PDB entry 5FYW | electron microscopy, 4.35 A resolution (low resolution: residue-level contacts below are approximate; hydrogen-bond / salt-bridge calls are withheld) | chains U and V of the 22 polymer chains in the assembly

== Chain U ==
Protein: Transcription initiation factor iia large subunit
From: Saccharomyces cerevisiae
UniProtKB: P32773 (TOA1_YEAST); residues 1-286 here = UniProt positions 1-286
Amino-acid sequence (286 residues; numbered 1 to 286; the number before each row is that of its first residue):
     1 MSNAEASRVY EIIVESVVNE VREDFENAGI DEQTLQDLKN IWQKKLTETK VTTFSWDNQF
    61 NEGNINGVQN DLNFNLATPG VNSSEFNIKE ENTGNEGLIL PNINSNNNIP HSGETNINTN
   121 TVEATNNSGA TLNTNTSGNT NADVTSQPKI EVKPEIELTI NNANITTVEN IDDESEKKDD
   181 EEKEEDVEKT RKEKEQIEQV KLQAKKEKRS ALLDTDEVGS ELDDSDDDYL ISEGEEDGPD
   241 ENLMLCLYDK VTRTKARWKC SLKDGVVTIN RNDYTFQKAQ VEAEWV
Not modelled in the structure: 1, 48-240

== Chain V ==
Protein: Transcription initiation factor iia subunit 2
From: Saccharomyces cerevisiae
UniProtKB: P32774 (T2AG_YEAST); residue numbers follow UniProt; this construct covers 1-122
Amino-acid sequence (122 residues; numbered 1 to 122; the number before each row is that of its first residue):
     1 MAVPGYYELY RRSTIGNSLV DALDTLISDG RIEASLAMRV LETFDKVVAE TLKDNTQSKL
    61 TVKGNLDTYG FCDDVWTFIV KNCQVTVEDS HRDASQNGSG DSQSVISVDK LRIVACNSKK
   121 SE
Not modelled in the structure: 1-4, 89-103, 120-122

== Interface between chain U and chain V ==
Pairs across the interface - 109 pairs, chain U then chain V:
  Glu5(U) - Thr56(V)
  Glu5(U) - Gln57(V)
  Glu5(U) - Ser58(V)
  Val9(U) - Thr51(V)
  Val9(U) - Asn55(V)
  Tyr10(U) - Ile15(V)
  Ile12(U) - Thr51(V)
  Ile12(U) - Asn55(V)
  Ile13(U) - Ile15(V)
  Ile13(U) - Val47(V)
  Val17(U) - Val47(V)
  Glu20(U) - Thr43(V)
  Glu20(U) - Lys46(V)
  Glu20(U) - Val47(V)
  Val21(U) - Val40(V)
  Asp24(U) - Leu36(V)
  Asp24(U) - Arg39(V)
  Phe25(U) - Leu36(V)
  Ala28(U) - Glu33(V)
  Ile30(U) - Ile32(V)
  Thr34(U) - Ile32(V)
  Leu38(U) - Ala22(V)
  Leu38(U) - Leu23(V)
  Leu38(U) - Leu26(V)
  Ile41(U) - Leu26(V)
  Trp42(U) - Ile15(V)
  Trp42(U) - Ser18(V)
  Trp42(U) - Leu19(V)
  Trp42(U) - Ala22(V)
  Lys45(U) - Ser18(V)
  Leu46(U) - Thr14(V)
  Leu46(U) - Ile15(V)
  Leu46(U) - Ser18(V)
  Asn242(U) - Val108(V)
  Asn242(U) - Lys110(V)
  Asn242(U) - Leu111(V)
  Asn242(U) - Arg112(V)
  Leu243(U) - Arg112(V)
  Met244(U) - Arg112(V)
  Met244(U) - Ile113(V)
  Met244(U) - Val114(V)
  Leu245(U) - Leu9(V)
  Leu245(U) - Tyr10(V)
  Leu245(U) - Arg12(V)
  Leu245(U) - Ser13(V)
  Leu245(U) - Val114(V)
  Cys246(U) - Leu9(V)
  Cys246(U) - Tyr10(V)
  Cys246(U) - Val114(V)
  Cys246(U) - Ala115(V)
  Cys246(U) - Cys116(V)
  Leu247(U) - Tyr7(V)
  Leu247(U) - Cys116(V)
  Leu247(U) - Asn117(V)
  Tyr248(U) - Phe71(V)
  Tyr248(U) - Asp74(V)
  Tyr248(U) - Trp76(V)
  Tyr248(U) - Ala115(V)
  Tyr248(U) - Cys116(V)
  Tyr248(U) - Asn117(V)
  Tyr248(U) - Ser118(V)
  Tyr248(U) - Lys119(V)
  Asp249(U) - Ser118(V)
  Asp249(U) - Lys119(V)
  Val251(U) - Trp76(V)
  Val251(U) - Phe78(V)
  Trp258(U) - Leu66(V)
  Trp258(U) - Tyr69(V)
  Trp258(U) - Trp76(V)
  Cys260(U) - Phe78(V)
  Asp264(U) - Tyr10(V)
  Asp264(U) - Leu52(V)
  Asp264(U) - Lys53(V)
  Gly265(U) - Leu52(V)
  Val267(U) - Leu60(V)
  Thr268(U) - Thr14(V)
  Ile269(U) - Val85(V)
  Ile269(U) - Ile106(V)
  Ile269(U) - Val108(V)
  Asn270(U) - Ile106(V)
  Asn270(U) - Ser107(V)
  Asp273(U) - Thr14(V)
  Tyr274(U) - Val87(V)
  Thr275(U) - Ser58(V)
  Phe276(U) - Thr56(V)
  Phe276(U) - Ser58(V)
  Phe276(U) - Leu60(V)
  Gln277(U) - Leu52(V)
  Gln277(U) - Lys53(V)
  Gln277(U) - Thr56(V)
  Gln277(U) - Ser58(V)
  Lys278(U) - Ser58(V)
  Lys278(U) - Lys59(V)
  Lys278(U) - Leu60(V)
  Ala279(U) - Leu60(V)
  Gln280(U) - Leu60(V)
  Gln280(U) - Thr61(V)
  Gln280(U) - Val62(V)
  Val281(U) - Val62(V)
  Glu282(U) - Val62(V)
  Glu282(U) - Lys63(V)
  Glu282(U) - Gly64(V)
  Ala283(U) - Gly64(V)
  Ala283(U) - Leu66(V)
  Glu284(U) - Gly64(V)
  Glu284(U) - Asn65(V)
  Glu284(U) - Leu66(V)
  Trp285(U) - Leu66(V)
  Trp285(U) - Tyr69(V)
Interface residues without a listed pair, chain U (51 interface residues in all): Ser16, Leu262, Val266
Interface residues without a listed pair, chain V (61 interface residues in all): Asp21, Phe44, Val48, Asp67, Thr68, Val75

== In short ==
The interface between chain U and chain V involves 51 residues on one side and 61 on the other.
Chain U is Transcription initiation factor iia large subunit and chain V is Transcription initiation factor
iia subunit 2, both from Saccharomyces cerevisiae; the structure, Transcription initiation complex structures
elucidate DNA opening (OC), was determined by electron microscopy together with 5FZ5, 5IP7 and 5IP9 from the
same study.
